Entry 8J6X (X-ray diffraction, 2.70 A resolution); this record covers chains A and B of the 4 polymer chains in the assembly.

# Chain A (and B)
Protein: Nucleoprotein
From: Severe acute respiratory syndrome coronavirus 2
Notes: fragment: N-terminal domain; chain B of this document is another copy of the same molecule, construct and numbering; everything in this record applies to it too
UniProt: P0DTC9 (NCAP_SARS2); residues 42-175 here correspond to UniProt positions 41-174 (UniProt number = residue number - 1)
Chain sequence (155 residues; each row starts with the number of its first residue):
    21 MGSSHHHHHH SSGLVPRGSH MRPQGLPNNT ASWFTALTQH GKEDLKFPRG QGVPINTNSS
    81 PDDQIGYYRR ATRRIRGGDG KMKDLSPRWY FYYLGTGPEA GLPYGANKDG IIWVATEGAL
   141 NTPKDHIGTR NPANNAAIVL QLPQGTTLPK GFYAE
Disordered / not traced: 21-48, 97 (chain B: 21-47)
Differences from the reference sequence: initiating methionine (21); expression tag (22-41)
Residues lining bound ligands: U2H (N-methyl-N-[(5-phenylmethoxy-1H-indol-3-yl)methyl]propan-1-amine): Asn-49, Asn-151, Pro-152, Ala-153

# Interface between chain A and chain B
Pairs across the interface - 17 pairs, chain A then chain B:
  Thr-92(A) with Glu-63(B), hydrogen bond; Lys-170(B)
  Arg-93(A) with Thr-167(B); Leu-168(B)
  Arg-94(A) with Thr-166(B); Thr-167(B); Leu-168(B), hydrogen bond (backbone-backbone); Lys-170(B); Gly-171(B); Phe-172(B), hydrogen bond (side chain-backbone); Tyr-173(B)
  Ile-95(A) with Thr-166(B); Thr-167(B)
  Arg-96(A) with Ala-174(B); Glu-175(B)
  Met-102(A) with Tyr-173(B), hydrophobic; Ala-174(B)
Other interface residues (no listed pair), chain A (7 interface residues in all): Arg-89
Other interface residues (no listed pair), chain B (13 interface residues in all): Leu-162, Gln-164, Pro-169

# Overview
7 residues of chain A and 13 residues of chain B are in contact; the contacts include 3 hydrogen bonds. Polar
pairs include Thr-92(A)/Glu-63(B), Arg-94(A)/Phe-172(B) and Arg-94(A)/Leu-168(B). Bound to chain A: compound
U2H.
Chain A and chain B are both Nucleoprotein (Severe acute respiratory syndrome coronavirus 2); the structure,
Crystal structure of SARS-CoV2 N-NTD complexed with 5-Benzyloxygramine derivative (P3-8), was determined by
X-ray diffraction together with 8IQJ and 8IV3 from the same study.
